Entry 1ORN (X-ray diffraction, 1.70 A resolution); this record covers chains B and A of the 3 polymer chains in the assembly.

== Chain B ==
Molecule: 11-nt DNA strand
Sequence (11 nucleotides; row label = number of the first residue in the row):
     1 AAGACGTGGA C

== Chain A ==
Molecule: Endonuclease III
Source organism: Geobacillus stearothermophilus
Sequence (226 residues; row label = number of the first residue in the row; numbers below 1 keep their minus sign (Gly-2 is residue -2)):
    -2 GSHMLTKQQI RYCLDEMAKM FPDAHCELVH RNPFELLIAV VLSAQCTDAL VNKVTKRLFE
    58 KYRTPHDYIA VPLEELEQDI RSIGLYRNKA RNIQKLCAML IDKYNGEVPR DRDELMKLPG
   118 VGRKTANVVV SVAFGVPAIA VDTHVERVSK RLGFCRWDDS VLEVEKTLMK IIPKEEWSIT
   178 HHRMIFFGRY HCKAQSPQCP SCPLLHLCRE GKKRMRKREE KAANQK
Disordered / not traced: -2 to 0, 215-223
Ion coordination: Na+: Met113, Leu115, Val118 (shared with 1 residue of chain C); 4Fe-4S cluster Fe: Cys189, Cys196, Cys199, Cys205
Residues lining bound ligands: 4Fe-4S cluster (SF4): Arg148, Leu149, Phe184, His188, Cys189, Pro194, Gln195, Cys196, Cys199, Leu202, Cys205, Glu207, Gly208
Reported in the primary citation:
  - catalytic residues: Lys121, Asp139
  - binding site for the 11-nt DNA strand: Gln42, Asp45, Lys121, Asp139, Thr140, His141, Arg186
  - binding site for the 11-nt DNA strand (chain B): Gln42, Arg78, Ser79, Ile80, Leu82, Tyr83, Arg84, Asn85
  - catalytic residues: Asp45 (proposed by the authors, not directly observed)
  - 4Fe-4S cluster coordination: Cys189

== Interface between chain B and chain A ==
Contacting residue pairs - 17 pairs, chain B then chain A:
  DC5(B) - Leu82(A)  base contact
  DC5(B) - Asn85(A)  hydrogen bond to the phosphate
  DG6(B) - Gln42(A)  hydrogen bond to the base
  DG6(B) - Ile80(A)  hydrogen bond to the base
  DG6(B) - Gly81(A)  base contact
  DG6(B) - Leu82(A)  hydrogen bond to the sugar
  DG6(B) - Tyr83(A)  phosphate contact
  DG6(B) - Arg84(A)  salt bridge to the phosphate
  DG6(B) - Asn85(A)  hydrogen bond to the phosphate
  DT7(B) - Arg78(A)  sugar contact
  DT7(B) - Ser79(A)  phosphate contact
  DT7(B) - Gly81(A)  sugar contact
  DT7(B) - Tyr83(A)  phosphate contact
  DG8(B) - Leu47(A)  phosphate contact
  DG8(B) - Arg78(A)  salt bridge to the phosphate
  DG8(B) - Ser79(A)  hydrogen bond to the phosphate
  DG9(B) - Leu47(A)  sugar contact
Other interface residues (no listed pair), chain A (11 interface residues in all): Cys43

== Overview ==
5 residues of chain B face 11 of chain A across their interface; the contacts include 6 hydrogen bonds and 2
salt bridges. Polar pairs include DG6(B)-Gln42(A), DG6(B)-Ile80(A) and DG6(B)-Leu82(A). From the paper:
catalytic residues Lys121(A), Asp139(A) and Asp45(A); a binding site for the 11-nt DNA strand (chain B) at
Gln42(A), Arg78(A) and Ser79(A) among others.
Chain B is an 11-nt DNA strand and chain A is Endonuclease III (Geobacillus stearothermophilus); the
structure, Structure of a Trapped Endonuclease III-DNA Covalent Intermediate: Estranged-Guanine Complex, was
determined by X-ray diffraction together with 1ORP and 1P59 from the same study.
